8SS6 - chains A and D of the 6 polymer chains in the assembly; structure by electron microscopy, 3.01 A resolution.

Chain A (and D):
Name: Glutamate receptor 2, Voltage-dependent calcium channel gamma-5 subunit chimera
From: Rattus norvegicus
Notes: chain D of this document is another copy of the same molecule, construct and numbering; everything in this record applies to it too
UniProtKB: chimeric construct of P19491, Q8VHW8: residues 10-826 from P19491 (GRIA2_RAT), isoform P19491-2 positions 25-841 (UniProt number = residue number + 15); residues 832-1035 from Q8VHW8 positions 4-207 (UniProt number = residue number - 828)
Amino-acid sequence (1026 residues; numbered 10 to 1035; the number before each row is that of its first residue):
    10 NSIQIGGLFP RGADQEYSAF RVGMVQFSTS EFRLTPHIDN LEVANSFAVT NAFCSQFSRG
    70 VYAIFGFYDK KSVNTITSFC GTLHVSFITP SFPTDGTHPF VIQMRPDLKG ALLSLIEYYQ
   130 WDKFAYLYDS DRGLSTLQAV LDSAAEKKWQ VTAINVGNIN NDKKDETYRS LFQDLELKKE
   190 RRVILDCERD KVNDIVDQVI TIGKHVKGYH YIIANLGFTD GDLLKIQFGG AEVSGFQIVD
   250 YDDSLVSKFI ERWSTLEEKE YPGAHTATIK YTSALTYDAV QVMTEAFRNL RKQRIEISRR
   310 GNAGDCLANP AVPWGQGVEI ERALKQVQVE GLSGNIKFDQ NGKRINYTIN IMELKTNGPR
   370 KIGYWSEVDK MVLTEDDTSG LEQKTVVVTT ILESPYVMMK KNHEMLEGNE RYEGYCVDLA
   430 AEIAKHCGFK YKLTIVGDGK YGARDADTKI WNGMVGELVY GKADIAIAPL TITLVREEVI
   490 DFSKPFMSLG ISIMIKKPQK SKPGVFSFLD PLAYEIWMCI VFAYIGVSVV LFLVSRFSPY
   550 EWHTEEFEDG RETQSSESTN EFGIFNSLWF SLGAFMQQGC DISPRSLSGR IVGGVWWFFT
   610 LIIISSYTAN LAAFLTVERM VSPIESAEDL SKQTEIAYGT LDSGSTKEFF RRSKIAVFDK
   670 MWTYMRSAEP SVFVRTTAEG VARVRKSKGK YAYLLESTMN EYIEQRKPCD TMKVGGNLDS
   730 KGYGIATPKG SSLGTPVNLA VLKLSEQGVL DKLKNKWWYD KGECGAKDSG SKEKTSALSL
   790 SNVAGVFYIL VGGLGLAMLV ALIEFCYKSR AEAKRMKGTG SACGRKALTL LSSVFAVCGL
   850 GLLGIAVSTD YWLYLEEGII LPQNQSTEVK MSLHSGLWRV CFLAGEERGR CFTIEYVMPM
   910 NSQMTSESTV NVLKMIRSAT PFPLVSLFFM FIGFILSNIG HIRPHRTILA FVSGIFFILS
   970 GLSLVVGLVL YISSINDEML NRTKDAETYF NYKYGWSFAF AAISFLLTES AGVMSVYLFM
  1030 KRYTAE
Not modelled in the structure: 549-568, 776-783, 821-832, 908-918, 1035 (chain D: 550-568, 776-781, 818-1035)
Construct notes: conflict Glu241 (Asn256 in P19491), Leu382 (Val397 in P19491), Glu384 (Gly405 in P19491), Asp385 (Asn406 in P19491), Gln392 (Asn413 in P19491), Ser754 (Asn775 in P19491), Val758 (Leu779 in P19491); linker (827-831)
UniProt features mapped onto this chain:
  - glycosylation: Asn355 (N-linked (GlcNAc...) asparagine)
Cystine bridges: Cys63-Cys315, Cys718-Cys773, Cys890-Cys900
Residues lining bound ligands:
  - 6ZP (2-(6'-oxo-1'-phenyl[1',6'-dihydro[2,3'-bipyridine]]-5'-yl)benzonitrile): Ser510, Lys511, Pro512, Ser516, Phe517, Asp519, Pro520, Tyr616, Asn619, Leu620, Phe623, Leu624, Leu787, Asn791, Val792
  - spermidine (SPD): Gln586, Gly588, Cys589
  - ZK1 ({[7-morpholin-4-yl-2,3-dioxo-6-(trifluoromethyl)-3,4-dihydroquinoxalin-1(2H)-yl]methyl}phosphonic acid): Glu402, Tyr405, Tyr450, Pro478, Leu479, Thr480, Arg485, Gly653, Ser654, Thr686, Glu705, Thr707, Met708, Tyr732

Chain A / chain D interface:
Residue-residue contacts - 116 pairs, chain A then chain D:
  Ile481(A) - Lys493(D)
  Thr482(A) - Leu751(D)
  Thr482(A) - Glu755(D)
  Leu483(A) - Leu748(D)
  Leu483(A) - Leu751(D)
  Leu483(A) - Lys752(D)
  Leu483(A) - Glu755(D)  hydrogen bond (backbone-side chain)
  Glu486(A) - Lys493(D)  salt bridge
  Glu486(A) - Asn747(D)
  Glu486(A) - Leu751(D)
  Glu487(A) - Leu748(D)
  Phe491(A) - Lys493(D)  hydrogen bond (backbone-side chain)
  Ser492(A) - Lys493(D)
  Lys493(A) - Ile481(D)
  Lys493(A) - Glu486(D)
  Lys493(A) - Phe491(D)
  Lys493(A) - Ser492(D)  hydrogen bond (side chain-backbone)
  Pro494(A) - Pro494(D)
  Phe517(A) - Phe607(D)  hydrophobic
  Phe574(A) - Arg599(D)  hydrogen bond (backbone-side chain)
  Asn575(A) - Arg599(D)
  Trp578(A) - Ser592(D)
  Trp578(A) - Arg599(D)
  Trp578(A) - Trp606(D)  hydrophobic
  Leu581(A) - Gly603(D)
  Leu581(A) - Trp606(D)  hydrophobic
  Gly582(A) - Trp606(D)
  Met585(A) - Trp606(D)  hydrophobic
  Met585(A) - Phe607(D)  hydrophobic
  Met585(A) - Leu610(D)  hydrophobic
  Gln587(A) - Gly582(D)
  Gln587(A) - Ala583(D)  hydrogen bond (side chain-backbone)
  Gln587(A) - Gln586(D)
  Gln587(A) - Trp606(D)
  Cys589(A) - Cys589(D)  disulfide
  Cys589(A) - Asp590(D)
  Cys589(A) - Ile591(D)
  Cys589(A) - Ser592(D)
  Asp590(A) - Ser592(D)  hydrogen bond
  Ile613(A) - Leu610(D)  hydrophobic
  Tyr616(A) - Ile611(D)
  Tyr616(A) - Ser614(D)
  Thr617(A) - Ser614(D)  hydrogen bond
  Thr617(A) - Ala618(D)
  Leu620(A) - Ser614(D)
  Leu620(A) - Ser615(D)
  Leu620(A) - Ala618(D)  hydrophobic
  Ala621(A) - Ala618(D)
  Leu624(A) - Ala618(D)
  Leu624(A) - Asn619(D)
  Leu624(A) - Ala622(D)
  Thr625(A) - Ala622(D)
  Thr625(A) - Thr625(D)
  Thr625(A) - Val626(D)
  Arg628(A) - Ala622(D)
  Arg628(A) - Phe623(D)
  Arg628(A) - Val626(D)  hydrogen bond (side chain-backbone)
  Arg628(A) - Arg628(D)
  Met629(A) - Val626(D)  hydrophobic
  Arg661(A) - Glu755(D)  hydrogen bond (side chain-backbone)
  Ile664(A) - Asp760(D)
  Asn747(A) - Glu486(D)
  Leu748(A) - Leu483(D)
  Leu748(A) - Glu486(D)
  Leu748(A) - Glu487(D)
  Leu751(A) - Thr482(D)
  Leu751(A) - Glu486(D)
  Lys752(A) - Leu483(D)
  Ser754(A) - Ser729(D)
  Glu755(A) - Thr482(D)
  Glu755(A) - Leu483(D)  hydrogen bond (side chain-backbone)
  Glu755(A) - Arg661(D)  hydrogen bond (backbone-side chain)
  Asn764(A) - Ile664(D)
  Ser785(A) - Asn619(D)
  Ser785(A) - Arg628(D)  hydrogen bond
  Ala786(A) - Asp519(D)
  Ala786(A) - Asn619(D)
  Leu787(A) - Pro520(D)
  Leu787(A) - Leu521(D)  hydrophobic
  Leu787(A) - Ala522(D)  hydrogen bond (backbone-backbone)
  Leu787(A) - Ile525(D)
  Leu787(A) - Ser615(D)
  Leu787(A) - Asn619(D)
  Ser788(A) - Ile525(D)
  Leu789(A) - Glu524(D)
  Leu789(A) - Ile525(D)  hydrophobic
  Leu789(A) - Cys528(D)  hydrophobic
  Val792(A) - Ile525(D)  hydrophobic
  Val795(A) - Phe608(D)
  Val795(A) - Ile611(D)  hydrophobic
  Phe796(A) - Cys528(D)  hydrophobic
  Phe796(A) - Phe608(D)  hydrophobic
  Ile798(A) - Val604(D)
  Leu799(A) - Ala532(D)  hydrophobic
  Leu799(A) - Val536(D)  hydrophobic
  Leu799(A) - Val604(D)  hydrophobic
  Gly802(A) - Ile600(D)
  Leu803(A) - Gly535(D)
  Leu803(A) - Val536(D)  hydrophobic
  Leu803(A) - Val539(D)  hydrophobic
  Leu803(A) - Val601(D)  hydrophobic
  Ala806(A) - Val543(D)
  Ala806(A) - Ser597(D)
  Ala806(A) - Ile600(D)  hydrophobic
  Ala806(A) - Val601(D)  hydrophobic
  Met807(A) - Val539(D)  hydrophobic
  Val809(A) - Leu596(D)  hydrophobic
  Val809(A) - Ser597(D)
  Ala810(A) - Ser547(D)
  Ala810(A) - Ser597(D)
  Glu813(A) - Ser547(D)
  Glu813(A) - Leu596(D)
  Glu813(A) - Ser597(D)  hydrogen bond
  Phe814(A) - Ser547(D)
  Lys817(A) - Pro548(D)
  Lys817(A) - Tyr549(D)
Interface residues without a listed pair, chain A (62 interface residues in all): Ser497, Phe584, Asp728, Gly757, Asp760, Lys761
Interface residues without a listed pair, chain D (71 interface residues in all): Ser497, Gly588, Pro593, Ser595, Gly602, Trp605, Thr617, Ala621, Asp728, Asn764
Inter-chain disulfides: Cys589(A)-Cys589(D)

Overview:
The interface between chain A and chain D involves 62 residues on one side and 71 on the other; the contacts
include 1 disulfide bond, 14 hydrogen bonds and 1 salt bridge. Among the polar pairs are Glu486(A)-Lys493(D),
Leu483(A)-Glu755(D) and Phe491(A)-Lys493(D).
Both chains are Glutamate receptor 2, Voltage-dependent calcium channel gamma-5 subunit chimera (Rattus
norvegicus). Entry 8SS6 (Structure of AMPA receptor GluA2 complex with auxiliary subunits TARP gamma-5 and
cornichon-2 bound to competitive ...) was determined by electron microscopy, deposited together with 8SS2,
8SS3, 8SS4, 8SS7, 8SSA and 8SSB.
